9MSH - chains J and K of the 8 polymer chains in the assembly; structure by electron microscopy, 2.80 A resolution.

== Chain J ==
Protein: DNA-directed RNA polymerase subunit beta'
Source organism: Escherichia coli
Notes: EC 2.7.7.6
UniProtKB: P0A8T7 (RPOC_ECOLI); residues 1-1407 here = UniProt positions 1-1407
Chain sequence (1415 residues; each row starts with the number of its first residue):
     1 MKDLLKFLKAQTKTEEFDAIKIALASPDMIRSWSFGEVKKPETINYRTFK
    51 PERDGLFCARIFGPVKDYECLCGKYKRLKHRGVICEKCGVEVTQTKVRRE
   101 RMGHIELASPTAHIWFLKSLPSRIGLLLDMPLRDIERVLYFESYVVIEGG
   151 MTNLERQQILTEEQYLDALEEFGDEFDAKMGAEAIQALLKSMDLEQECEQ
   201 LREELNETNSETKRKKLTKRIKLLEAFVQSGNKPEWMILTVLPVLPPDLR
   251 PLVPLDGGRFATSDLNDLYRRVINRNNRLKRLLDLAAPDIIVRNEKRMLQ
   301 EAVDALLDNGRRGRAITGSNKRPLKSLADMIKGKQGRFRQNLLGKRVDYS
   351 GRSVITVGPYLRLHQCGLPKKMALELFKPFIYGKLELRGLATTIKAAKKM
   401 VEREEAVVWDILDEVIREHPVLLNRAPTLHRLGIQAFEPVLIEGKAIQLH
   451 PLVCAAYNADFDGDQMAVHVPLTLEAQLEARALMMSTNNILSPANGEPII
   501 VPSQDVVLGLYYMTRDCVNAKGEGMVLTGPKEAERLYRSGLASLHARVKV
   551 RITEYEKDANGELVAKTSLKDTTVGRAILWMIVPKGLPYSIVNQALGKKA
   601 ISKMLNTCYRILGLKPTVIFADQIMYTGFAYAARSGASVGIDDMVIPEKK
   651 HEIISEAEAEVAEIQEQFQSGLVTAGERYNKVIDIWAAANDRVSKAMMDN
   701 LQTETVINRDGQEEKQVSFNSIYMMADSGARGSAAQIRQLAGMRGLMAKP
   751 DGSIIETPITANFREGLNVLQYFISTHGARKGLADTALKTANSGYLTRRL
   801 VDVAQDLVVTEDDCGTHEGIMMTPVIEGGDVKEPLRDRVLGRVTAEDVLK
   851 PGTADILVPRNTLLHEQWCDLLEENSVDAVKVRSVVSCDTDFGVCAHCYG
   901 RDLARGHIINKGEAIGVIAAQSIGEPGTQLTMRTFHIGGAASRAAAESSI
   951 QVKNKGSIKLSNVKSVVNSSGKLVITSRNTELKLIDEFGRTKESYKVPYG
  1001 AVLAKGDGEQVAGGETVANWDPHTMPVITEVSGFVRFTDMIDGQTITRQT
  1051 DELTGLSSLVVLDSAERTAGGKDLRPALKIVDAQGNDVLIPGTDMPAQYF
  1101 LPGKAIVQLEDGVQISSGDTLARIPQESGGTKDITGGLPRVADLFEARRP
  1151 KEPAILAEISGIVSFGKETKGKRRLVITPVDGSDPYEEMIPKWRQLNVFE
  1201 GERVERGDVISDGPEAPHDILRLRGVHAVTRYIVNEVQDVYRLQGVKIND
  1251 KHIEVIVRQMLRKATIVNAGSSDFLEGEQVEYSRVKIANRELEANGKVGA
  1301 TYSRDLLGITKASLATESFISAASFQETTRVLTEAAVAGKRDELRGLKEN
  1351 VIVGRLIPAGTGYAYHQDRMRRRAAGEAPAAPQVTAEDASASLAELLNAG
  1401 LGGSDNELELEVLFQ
Unresolved in the structure: 1, 933-947, 1127-1133, 1374-1415
Differences from the reference sequence: expression tag (1408-1415)
Swiss-Prot annotation at these positions:
  - binding site (Zn(2+)): C70, C72, C85, C88, C814, C888, C895, C898
  - binding site (Mg(2+)): D460, D462, D464
  - modified residue: K983 (N6-acetyllysine)
  - mutagenesis: Q504 (Q504P: Resistant to antibiotics salinamide A and B), N690 (N690D: Resistant to antibiotics salinamide A and B), M697 (M697V: Resistant to antibiotics salinamide A and B), A735 (A735T: Resistant to antibiotics salinamide A and B), R738 (R738C/H/P/S: Resistant to antibiotics salinamide A and B), A748 (A748E: Resistant to antibiotics salinamide A and B), P758 (P758S/T: Resistant to antibiotics salinamide A and B), F763 (F763C: Resistant to antibiotics salinamide A and B), S775 (S775A: Resistant to antibiotics salinamide A and B), A779 (A779T/V: Resistant to antibiotics salinamide A and B), R780 (R780C: Resistant to antibiotics salinamide A and B), G782 (G782A/C: Resistant to antibiotics salinamide A and B), 1 further mutagenesis entry in UniProt
Bound ions: Zn2+ site 1: C70, C72, C85, C88; Mg2+: D460, D462, D464; Zn2+ site 2: C814, C888, C895, C898

== Chain K ==
Protein: DNA-directed RNA polymerase subunit omega
Source organism: Escherichia coli
Notes: EC 2.7.7.6
UniProtKB: P0A800 (RPOZ_ECOLI); residue numbers follow UniProt; this construct covers 1-91
Chain sequence (91 residues; numbered 1 to 91; the number before each row is that of its first residue):
     1 MARVTVQDAVEKIGNRFDLVLVAARRARQMQVGGKDPLVPEENDKTTVIA
    51 LREIEEGLINNQILDVRERQEQQEQEAAELQAVTAIAEGRR
Unresolved in the structure: 1, 77-91

== Interface between chain J and chain K ==
Residue-residue contacts (29):
  H364(J) - V4(K)
  E414(J) - K45(K)
  R417(J) - N43(K)  hydrogen bond (side chain-backbone)
  E418(J) - D44(K)
  E418(J) - K45(K)  hydrogen bond (side chain-backbone)
  E418(J) - V48(K)
  E438(J) - R3(K)
  L474(J) - R28(K)
  L474(J) - Q31(K)
  L474(J) - T47(K)
  E475(J) - A24(K)
  E475(J) - R28(K)  salt bridge
  L478(J) - A23(K)
  L478(J) - A24(K)
  L478(J) - L51(K)  hydrophobic
  E479(J) - V20(K)
  R481(J) - A2(K)
  R481(J) - R3(K)  hydrogen bond (side chain-backbone)
  R481(J) - L51(K)
  A482(J) - R16(K)  hydrogen bond (backbone-side chain)
  L483(J) - F17(K)  hydrophobic
  T487(J) - V4(K)  hydrogen bond (side chain-backbone)
  N488(J) - R16(K)
  L614(J) - Q7(K)
  R905(J) - R16(K)
  N910(J) - N15(K)  hydrogen bond
  K911(J) - F17(K)
  G1360(J) - F17(K)
  T1361(J) - F17(K)
Other interface residues (no listed pair), chain J (26 interface residues in all): V415, Q477, M485, K615, E913, A1364
Other interface residues (no listed pair), chain K (23 interface residues in all): T5, V6, L21, A27, E42

== Summary ==
26 residues of chain J face 23 of chain K across their interface; the contacts include 6 hydrogen bonds and 1
salt bridge. Polar pairs include E475(J)-R28(K), R417(J)-N43(K) and E418(J)-K45(K). From UniProt: 8
Zn2+-binding residues, 3 Mg2+-binding residues and 13 mutagenesis sites on chain J.
Here chain J is DNA-directed RNA polymerase subunit beta' and chain K is DNA-directed RNA polymerase subunit
omega, both from Escherichia coli. Entry 9MSH (de novo SigN RNA polymerase open complex (RPo)) was determined
by electron microscopy, deposited together with 9MSE, 9MSF, 9MSG and 9MSJ.
